PDB entry 3CL3 | X-ray diffraction, 3.20 A resolution | chains D and E of the 4 polymer chains in the assembly

Chain D (and E):
Protein: NF-kappa-B essential modulator
Source organism: Homo sapiens
Notes: chain E of this document is another copy of the same molecule, construct and numbering; everything in this record applies to it too
UniProt: Q9Y6K9 (NEMO_HUMAN); aligned to UniProt positions 150-252 over residues 150-252 (the alignment contains insertions or deletions, so no single offset holds)
Amino-acid sequence (130 residues; each row starts with the number of its first residue):
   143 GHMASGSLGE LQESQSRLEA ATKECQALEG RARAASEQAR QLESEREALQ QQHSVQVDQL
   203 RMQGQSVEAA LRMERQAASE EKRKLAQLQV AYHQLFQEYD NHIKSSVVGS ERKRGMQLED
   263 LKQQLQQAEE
Disordered / not traced: 143-192, 252-272 (chain E: 143-195, 254-272)
Differences from the reference sequence: expression tag (143-149)
Swiss-Prot annotation at these positions:
  - cross-link (Glycyl lysine isopeptide (Lys-Gly)): Lys-226 (interchain with G-Cter in ubiquitin), Lys-246 (interchain with G-Cter in ubiquitin)

Chain D / chain E interface:
Residue-residue contacts (36; chain D residue first):
  His-195(D) / Ser-196(E)
  Val-199(D) / Gln-198(E)
  Leu-202(D) / Leu-202(E)  hydrophobic
  Val-209(D) / Val-209(E)  hydrophobic
  Val-209(D) / Glu-210(E)
  Val-209(D) / Leu-213(E)  hydrophobic
  Leu-213(D) / Leu-213(E)  hydrophobic
  Glu-216(D) / Glu-216(E)
  Glu-216(D) / Arg-217(E)  salt bridge
  Glu-216(D) / Ala-220(E)
  Arg-217(D) / Glu-216(E)
  Leu-227(D) / Glu-223(E)
  Leu-227(D) / Lys-226(E)
  Leu-227(D) / Leu-227(E)  hydrophobic
  Leu-227(D) / Leu-230(E)  hydrophobic
  Leu-230(D) / Leu-227(E)  hydrophobic
  Leu-230(D) / Leu-230(E)  hydrophobic
  Leu-230(D) / Gln-231(E)
  Leu-230(D) / Tyr-234(E)  hydrophobic
  Gln-231(D) / Leu-230(E)
  Ala-233(D) / Tyr-234(E)
  Tyr-234(D) / Leu-230(E)  hydrophobic
  Tyr-234(D) / Ala-233(E)
  Tyr-234(D) / Tyr-234(E)
  Tyr-234(D) / Leu-237(E)  hydrophobic
  Leu-237(D) / Leu-237(E)  hydrophobic
  Leu-237(D) / Phe-238(E)
  Leu-237(D) / Tyr-241(E)  hydrophobic
  Phe-238(D) / Leu-237(E)  hydrophobic
  Glu-240(D) / Tyr-241(E)  hydrogen bond
  Tyr-241(D) / Leu-237(E)  hydrophobic
  Tyr-241(D) / Glu-240(E)  hydrogen bond
  Tyr-241(D) / Tyr-241(E)  hydrophobic
  Tyr-241(D) / His-244(E)
  His-244(D) / Tyr-241(E)
  His-244(D) / His-244(E)
Interface residues without a listed pair, chain D (22 interface residues in all): Glu-210, Ala-212, Ala-220, Glu-223, Ile-245
Interface residues without a listed pair, chain E (23 interface residues in all): Val-199, Ile-245

Overview:
22 residues of chain D face 23 of chain E across their interface; the contacts include 2 hydrogen bonds and 1
salt bridge. Polar pairs include Glu-216(D)/Arg-217(E) and Glu-240(D)/Tyr-241(E).
Chain D and chain E are both NF-kappa-B essential modulator (Homo sapiens); the structure, Crystal Structure
of a vFLIP-IKKgamma complex: Insights into viral activation of the IKK signalosome, was determined by X-ray
diffraction.
